4YIG - chains A and C of the 4 polymer chains in the assembly; structure by X-ray diffraction, 2.70 A resolution.

# Chain A
Molecule: Uracil-DNA glycosylase
Source organism: Vaccinia virus (strain Copenhagen)
Notes: EC 3.2.2.27
Reference sequence: P20536 (UNG_VACCC); residues 1-218 here = UniProt positions 1-218
Chain sequence (232 residues; numbered -13 to 218; the number before each row is that of its first residue; numbers below 1 keep their minus sign (Met-13 is residue -13)):
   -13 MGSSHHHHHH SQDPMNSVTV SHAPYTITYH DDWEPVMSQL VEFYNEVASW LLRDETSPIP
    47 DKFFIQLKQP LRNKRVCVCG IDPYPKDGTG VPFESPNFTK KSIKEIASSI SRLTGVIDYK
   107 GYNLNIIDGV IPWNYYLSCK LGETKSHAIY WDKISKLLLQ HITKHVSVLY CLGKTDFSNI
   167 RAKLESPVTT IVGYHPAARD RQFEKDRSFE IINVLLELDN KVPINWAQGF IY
Not modelled in the structure: -13 to -2
Sequence notes: initiating methionine (-13); expression tag (-12 to 0)
Residues lining bound ligands: uracil (URA): Gly66, Ile67, Asp68, Pro69, Tyr70, Pro78, Phe79, Ser88, Asn120, His181
From the paper describing this entry:
  - binding site for the 10-nt DNA strand (chain C): Asp68, Pro69, Tyr70, Ser88, Thr130, Gly159, Lys160, Thr161, Tyr180, His181, Arg185
  - binding site for uracil: Ile67, Phe79, Asn120
  - conformationally variable residues (loop rearrangement, side-chain flip): Ile67, His181, Pro182 to Phe189
  - catalytic residues: Asp68, His181 (citing earlier work)
  - mutagenesis - K131V, R187V: decreased catalytic activity (UNG activity) (citing earlier work)
  - mutagenesis - K160V: unchanged catalytic activity (UNG activity) (citing earlier work)

# Chain C
Molecule: 10-nt DNA strand
Sequence (10 nucleotides; numbered 1 to 10; the number before each row is that of its first residue):
     1 CTGTXATCTT
Modified residues: ORP (2-deoxy-5-phosphono-ribose) at position 5

# How chain A and chain C interact
Pairs across the interface (27):
  Ile67(A) - ORP_5(C)  base contact
  Asp68(A) - ORP_5(C)  base contact
  Pro69(A) - ORP_5(C)  base contact
  Tyr70(A) - ORP_5(C)  base contact
  Pro71(A) - DT4(C)  phosphate contact
  Pro71(A) - ORP_5(C)  base contact
  Lys72(A) - DG3(C)  phosphate contact
  Lys72(A) - DT4(C)  salt bridge to the phosphate
  Lys86(A) - ORP_5(C)  base contact
  Lys87(A) - DT4(C)  hydrogen bond to the base
  Lys87(A) - ORP_5(C)  base contact
  Ser88(A) - ORP_5(C)  base contact
  Thr130(A) - ORP_5(C)  base contact
  Thr130(A) - DA6(C)  phosphate contact
  Gly159(A) - DT7(C)  phosphate contact
  Lys160(A) - DT7(C)  hydrogen bond to the phosphate
  Lys160(A) - DC8(C)  phosphate contact
  Thr161(A) - DT7(C)  hydrogen bond to the phosphate
  Tyr180(A) - DT7(C)  phosphate contact
  Tyr180(A) - DC8(C)  hydrogen bond to the phosphate
  His181(A) - ORP_5(C)  base contact
  His181(A) - DA6(C)  phosphate contact
  His181(A) - DT7(C)  hydrogen bond to the phosphate
  Ala183(A) - ORP_5(C)  base contact
  Ala183(A) - DA6(C)  sugar contact
  Arg185(A) - DT4(C)  hydrogen bond to the base
  Arg185(A) - DA6(C)  salt bridge to the phosphate
Also at the interface, not in a pair above, chain A (21 interface residues in all): Asp162, Gly179, Ala184, Gln188

# Overview
21 residues of chain A face 6 of chain C across their interface; the contacts include 6 hydrogen bonds and 2
salt bridges. Among the polar pairs are Lys87(A)-DT4(C), Arg185(A)-DT4(C) and Lys160(A)-DT7(C). Ligands of
chain A: uracil. From the paper: catalytic residues Asp68(A) and His181(A); K131V and R187V of chain A reduce
catalytic activity (UNG activity).
Chain A is Uracil-DNA glycosylase (Vaccinia virus (strain Copenhagen)) and chain C is a 10-nt DNA strand; the
structure, vaccinia virus D4/A20(1-50) in complex with dsDNA containing an abasic site and free uracyl, was
determined by X-ray diffraction together with 4YGM from the same study.
